Entry 1OMS (X-ray diffraction, 2.30 A resolution); this record covers chains A and C of the 3 polymer chains in the assembly.

[Chain A (and C)]
Molecule: Trigger Factor
Organism: Escherichia coli
Notes: EC 5.2.1.8; fragment: Ribosome binding domain; chain C of this document is another copy of the same molecule, construct and numbering; everything in this record applies to it too
UniProt: P0A850 (TIG_ECOLI); residue numbers follow UniProt; this construct covers 1-118
Amino-acid sequence (121 residues; each row starts with the number of its first residue; numbers below 1 keep their minus sign (Gly-2 is residue -2)):
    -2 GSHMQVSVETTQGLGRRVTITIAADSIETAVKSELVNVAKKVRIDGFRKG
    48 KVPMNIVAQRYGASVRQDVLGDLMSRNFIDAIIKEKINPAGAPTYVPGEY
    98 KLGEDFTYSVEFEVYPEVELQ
Not modelled in the structure: -2 to 0, 116-118 (chain C: -2 to -1, 118)
Differences from the reference sequence: expression tag (-2 to 0)
Modified positions: Mse1 (selenomethionine; parent Met); Mse51 (selenomethionine; parent Met); Mse71 (selenomethionine; parent Met)
Curated features (UniProtKB/Swiss-Prot):
  - modified residue: Arg45 (ADP-ribosylarginine)
  - mutagenesis: Phe44 to Lys46 (Decreases association with ribosomes)

[Interface between chain A and chain C]
Contacting residue pairs (34):
  Glu25(A) with Ile53(C)
  Lys29(A) with Asn52(C)
  Leu32(A) with Asn52(C)
  Ile41(A) with Leu99(C); Gly100(C)
  Asp42(A) with Glu101(C)
  Mse51(A) with Asn52(C)
  Asn52(A) with Lys29(C); Leu32(C); Mse51(C); Ala55(C)
  Ile53(A) with Glu25(C); Arg63(C); Leu99(C), hydrophobic; Gly100(C)
  Ala55(A) with Asn52(C); Ala55(C), hydrophobic; Gln56(C)
  Gln56(A) with Ala55(C); Gly59(C); Ala60(C); Arg63(C), hydrogen bond
  Arg57(A) with Leu99(C)
  Gly59(A) with Gln56(C)
  Ala60(A) with Gln56(C)
  Arg63(A) with Ile53(C); Gln56(C), hydrogen bond
  Leu99(A) with Ile41(C); Ile53(C), hydrophobic; Arg57(C)
  Gly100(A) with Ile41(C); Ile53(C)
  Glu101(A) with Ile41(C); Asp42(C)
Also at the interface, not in a pair above, chain A (18 interface residues in all): Pro50
Also at the interface, not in a pair above, chain C (18 interface residues in all): Pro50

[In short]
The chain A/chain C interface involves 18 residues from each chain, with 2 hydrogen bonds. Its one
hydrogen-bonded contact is Gln56(A)-Arg63(C). Curated annotation (UniProt) lists 3 mutagenesis sites on chain
A.
Both chains are Trigger Factor (Escherichia coli). Entry 1OMS (Structure determination by MAD: E.coli Trigger
Factor binding at the ribosomal exit tunnel) was determined by X-ray diffraction, deposited together with
1P9Y.
